Entry 5I6F (X-ray diffraction, 3.60 A resolution); this record covers chains A and B.

Chain A:
Molecule: Acetyl-CoA carboxylase-like protein
From: Chaetomium thermophilum (strain DSM 1495 / CBS 144.50 / IMI 039719)
Reference sequence: G0S3L5 (G0S3L5_CHATD); residues 1114-2264 here = UniProt positions 1114-2264
Sequence (1179 residues; numbered 1113 to 2335; 44 numbers in that range are skipped by the numbering (no residue carries them; nothing is unmodelled there); the number before each row is that of its first residue; X marks 27 residues of unknown identity (built as UNK)):
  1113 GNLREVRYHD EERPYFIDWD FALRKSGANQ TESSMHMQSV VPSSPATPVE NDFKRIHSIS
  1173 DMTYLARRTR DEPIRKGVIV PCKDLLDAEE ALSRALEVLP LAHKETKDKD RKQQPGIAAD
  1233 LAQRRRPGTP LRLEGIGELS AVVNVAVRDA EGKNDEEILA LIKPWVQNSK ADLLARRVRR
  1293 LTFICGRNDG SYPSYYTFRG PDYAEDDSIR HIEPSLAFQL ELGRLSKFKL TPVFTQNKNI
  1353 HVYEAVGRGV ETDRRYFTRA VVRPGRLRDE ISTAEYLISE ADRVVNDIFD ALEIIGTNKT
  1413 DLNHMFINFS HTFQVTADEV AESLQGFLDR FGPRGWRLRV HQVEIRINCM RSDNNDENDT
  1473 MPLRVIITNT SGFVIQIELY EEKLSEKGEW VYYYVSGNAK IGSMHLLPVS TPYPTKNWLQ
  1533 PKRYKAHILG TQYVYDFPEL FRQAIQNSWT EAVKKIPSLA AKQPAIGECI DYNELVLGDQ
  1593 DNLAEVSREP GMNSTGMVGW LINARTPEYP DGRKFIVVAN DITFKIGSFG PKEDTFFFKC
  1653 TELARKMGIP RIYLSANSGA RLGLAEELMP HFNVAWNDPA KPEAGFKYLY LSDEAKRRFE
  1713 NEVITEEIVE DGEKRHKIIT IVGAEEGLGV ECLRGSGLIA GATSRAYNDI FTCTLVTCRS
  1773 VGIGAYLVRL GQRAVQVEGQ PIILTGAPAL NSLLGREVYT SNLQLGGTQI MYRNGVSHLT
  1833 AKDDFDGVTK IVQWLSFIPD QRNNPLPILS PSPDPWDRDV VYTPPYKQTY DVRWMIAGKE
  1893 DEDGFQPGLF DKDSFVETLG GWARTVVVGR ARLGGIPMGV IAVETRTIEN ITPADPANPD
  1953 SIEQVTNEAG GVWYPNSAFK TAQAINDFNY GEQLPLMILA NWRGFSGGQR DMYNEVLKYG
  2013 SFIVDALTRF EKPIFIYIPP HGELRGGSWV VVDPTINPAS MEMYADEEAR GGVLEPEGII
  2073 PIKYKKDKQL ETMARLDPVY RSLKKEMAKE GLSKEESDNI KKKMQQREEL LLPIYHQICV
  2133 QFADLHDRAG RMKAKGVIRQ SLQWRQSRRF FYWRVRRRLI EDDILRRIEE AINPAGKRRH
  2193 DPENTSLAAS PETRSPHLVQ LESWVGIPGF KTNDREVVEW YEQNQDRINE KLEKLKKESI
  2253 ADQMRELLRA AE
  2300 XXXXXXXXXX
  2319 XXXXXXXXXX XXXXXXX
Disordered / not traced: 1113-1185, 1213-1252, 1380-1385, 1465-1468, 2188-2195, 2332-2335
Sequence notes: expression tag (1113)
From the paper describing this entry:
  - post-translational modification sites: Ser1170

Chain B:
Molecule: Acetyl-CoA carboxylase-like protein
From: Chaetomium thermophilum (strain DSM 1495 / CBS 144.50 / IMI 039719)
Reference sequence: G0S3L5 (G0S3L5_CHATD); numbering as in UniProt (aligned over 1114-2264)
Sequence (1179 residues; row label = number of the first residue in the row; note: 40 numbers in that range are skipped by the numbering (no residue carries them; nothing is unmodelled there); X marks 27 residues of unknown identity (built as UNK)):
  1113 GNLREVRYHD EERPYFIDWD FALRKSGANQ TESSMHMQSV VPSSPATPVE NDFKRIHSIS
  1173 DMTYLARRTR DEPIRKGVIV PCKDLLDAEE ALSRALEVLP LAHKETKDKD RKQQPGIAAD
  1233 LAQRRRPGTP LRLEGIGELS AVVNVAVRDA EGKNDEEILA LIKPWVQNSK ADLLARRVRR
  1293 LTFICGRNDG SYPSYYTFRG PDYAEDDSIR HIEPSLAFQL ELGRLSKFKL TPVFTQNKNI
  1353 HVYEAVGRGV ETDRRYFTRA VVRPGRLRDE ISTAEYLISE ADRVVNDIFD ALEIIGTNKT
  1413 DLNHMFINFS HTFQVTADEV AESLQGFLDR FGPRGWRLRV HQVEIRINCM RSDNNDENDT
  1473 MPLRVIITNT SGFVIQIELY EEKLSEKGEW VYYYVSGNAK IGSMHLLPVS TPYPTKNWLQ
  1533 PKRYKAHILG TQYVYDFPEL FRQAIQNSWT EAVKKIPSLA AKQPAIGECI DYNELVLGDQ
  1593 DNLAEVSREP GMNSTGMVGW LINARTPEYP DGRKFIVVAN DITFKIGSFG PKEDTFFFKC
  1653 TELARKMGIP RIYLSANSGA RLGLAEELMP HFNVAWNDPA KPEAGFKYLY LSDEAKRRFE
  1713 NEVITEEIVE DGEKRHKIIT IVGAEEGLGV ECLRGSGLIA GATSRAYNDI FTCTLVTCRS
  1773 VGIGAYLVRL GQRAVQVEGQ PIILTGAPAL NSLLGREVYT SNLQLGGTQI MYRNGVSHLT
  1833 AKDDFDGVTK IVQWLSFIPD QRNNPLPILS PSPDPWDRDV VYTPPYKQTY DVRWMIAGKE
  1893 DEDGFQPGLF DKDSFVETLG GWARTVVVGR ARLGGIPMGV IAVETRTIEN ITPADPANPD
  1953 SIEQVTNEAG GVWYPNSAFK TAQAINDFNY GEQLPLMILA NWRGFSGGQR DMYNEVLKYG
  2013 SFIVDALTRF EKPIFIYIPP HGELRGGSWV VVDPTINPAS MEMYADEEAR GGVLEPEGII
  2073 PIKYKKDKQL ETMARLDPVY RSLKKEMAKE GLSKEESDNI KKKMQQREEL LLPIYHQICV
  2133 QFADLHDRAG RMKAKGVIRQ SLQWRQSRRF FYWRVRRRLI EDDILRRIEE AINPAGKRRH
  2193 DPENTSLAAS PETRSPHLVQ LESWVGIPGF KTNDREVVEW YEQNQDRINE KLEKLKKESI
  2253 ADQMRELLRA AE
  2300 XXXXXXXXXX XX
  2317 XXXXXXXXXX XXXXX
Disordered / not traced: 1113-1185, 1213-1252, 1380-1385, 1465-1468, 2188-2195
Sequence notes: expression tag (1113)
From the paper describing this entry:
  - post-translational modification sites: Ser1170

How chain A and chain B interact:
Contacting residue pairs - 272 pairs, chain A then chain B:
  Thr1647(A) - Leu2199(B)
  Phe1650(A) - Thr2197(B)
  Glu1654(A) - Thr2197(B)
  Arg1673(A) - Val2065(B)
  Leu1674(A) - Leu2066(B)  hydrophobic
  Leu1674(A) - Ile2071(B)  hydrophobic
  Leu1674(A) - Lys2075(B)
  Leu1676(A) - Ile2071(B)  hydrophobic
  Leu1676(A) - Lys2075(B)
  Leu1676(A) - Tyr2076(B)  hydrophobic
  Leu1676(A) - Phe2134(B)  hydrophobic
  Leu1676(A) - His2138(B)
  Ala1677(A) - Phe2134(B)
  Ala1677(A) - His2138(B)  hydrogen bond (backbone-side chain)
  Met1681(A) - Tyr2076(B)
  Met1681(A) - Thr2084(B)
  Met1681(A) - Arg2087(B)  hydrogen bond (backbone-side chain)
  Pro1682(A) - Arg2087(B)
  His1683(A) - Arg2087(B)
  Phe1684(A) - Tyr2076(B)
  Phe1684(A) - Thr2084(B)
  Phe1684(A) - Arg2087(B)  hydrogen bond (backbone-side chain)
  Phe1684(A) - Leu2088(B)
  Phe1684(A) - Ile2130(B)  hydrophobic
  Val1686(A) - Leu2088(B)  hydrophobic
  Trp1688(A) - Leu2088(B)  hydrophobic
  Pro1694(A) - Leu2123(B)  hydrophobic
  Pro1694(A) - Ile2126(B)
  Phe1698(A) - Gln2129(B)
  Phe1698(A) - Ile2130(B)  hydrophobic
  Phe1698(A) - Gln2133(B)
  Leu1701(A) - Ile2130(B)
  Leu1701(A) - Gln2133(B)
  Leu1701(A) - Phe2134(B)
  Ile1730(A) - Leu2137(B)
  Ile1731(A) - Leu2137(B)
  Ile1731(A) - Arg2140(B)
  Thr1732(A) - Leu2137(B)
  Thr1732(A) - Arg2140(B)
  Thr1732(A) - Gly2142(B)
  Thr1732(A) - Arg2143(B)
  Ile1733(A) - Phe2134(B)
  Ile1733(A) - Leu2137(B)  hydrogen bond (backbone-backbone)
  Ile1733(A) - His2138(B)
  Ile1733(A) - Arg2143(B)
  Val1734(A) - Arg2143(B)  hydrogen bond (backbone-side chain)
  Gly1735(A) - Lys2147(B)
  Glu1738(A) - Lys2147(B)  salt bridge
  Leu1740(A) - Arg2143(B)
  Gly1741(A) - Val2065(B)
  Gly1741(A) - Arg2143(B)
  Val1742(A) - Trp2041(B)  hydrophobic
  Val1742(A) - Gly2063(B)
  Val1742(A) - Arg2143(B)
  Val1742(A) - Val2149(B)  hydrophobic
  Glu1743(A) - Arg2143(B)  salt bridge
  Glu1743(A) - Lys2147(B)
  Leu1745(A) - Gly2038(B)
  Leu1745(A) - Trp2041(B)
  Leu1745(A) - Gly2064(B)
  Leu1745(A) - Val2065(B)  hydrophobic
  Arg1746(A) - Asp2045(B)
  Arg1746(A) - Pro2046(B)
  Arg1746(A) - Thr2047(B)  hydrogen bond (backbone-side chain)
  Arg1746(A) - Gly2148(B)
  Arg1746(A) - Val2149(B)
  Arg1746(A) - Arg2151(B)
  Arg1746(A) - Leu2199(B)  hydrogen bond (side chain-backbone)
  Arg1746(A) - Ala2201(B)  hydrogen bond (side chain-backbone)
  Arg1746(A) - Ser2202(B)
  Gly1747(A) - Leu2199(B)
  Ser1748(A) - Val2042(B)
  Gly1749(A) - Val2042(B)
  Gly1749(A) - Thr2047(B)
  Gly1749(A) - Ile2048(B)
  Leu1750(A) - Thr2047(B)  hydrogen bond (backbone-side chain)
  Leu1750(A) - Ser2198(B)
  Ala1752(A) - Val2016(B)
  Ala1752(A) - Val2042(B)  hydrophobic
  Gly1753(A) - Val2016(B)
  Ser1756(A) - Val2016(B)
  Ser1756(A) - Asp2017(B)  hydrogen bond
  Ser1756(A) - Thr2020(B)
  Arg1757(A) - Thr2020(B)
  Arg1757(A) - Ile2048(B)  hydrogen bond (side chain-backbone)
  Asn1760(A) - Arg2021(B)
  Ala1777(A) - Leu2009(B)
  Tyr1778(A) - Phe1997(B)
  Tyr1778(A) - Leu2009(B)
  Tyr1778(A) - Gly2012(B)
  Tyr1778(A) - Ser2013(B)
  Arg1781(A) - Leu2009(B)
  Arg1781(A) - Lys2010(B)
  Arg1781(A) - Ser2013(B)
  Arg1781(A) - Phe2014(B)
  Leu1782(A) - Ser2013(B)
  Leu1782(A) - Val2016(B)  hydrophobic
  Ile1794(A) - Met2004(B)
  Ile1795(A) - Met2004(B)  hydrophobic
  Leu1796(A) - Phe1997(B)  hydrophobic
  Leu1796(A) - Met2004(B)
  Leu1796(A) - Leu2009(B)  hydrophobic
  Thr1797(A) - Phe1997(B)
  Thr1797(A) - Gly1999(B)
  Leu1802(A) - Gly1999(B)
  Leu1802(A) - Gly2000(B)
  Tyr1811(A) - Gly2000(B)
  Tyr1811(A) - Gln2001(B)  hydrogen bond (side chain-backbone)
  Gln1816(A) - Gln2001(B)  hydrogen bond (backbone-side chain)
  Leu1817(A) - Gly1999(B)
  Leu1817(A) - Gln2001(B)
  Leu1817(A) - Met2004(B)
  Ile1822(A) - Tyr2005(B)  hydrophobic
  Met1823(A) - Met2004(B)  hydrophobic
  Arg1825(A) - Tyr2005(B)  hydrogen bond
  Asn1826(A) - Met2004(B)  hydrogen bond (side chain-backbone)
  Asn1826(A) - Tyr2005(B)
  Asn1826(A) - Glu2007(B)
  Asn1826(A) - Lys2010(B)
  Gly1827(A) - Lys2010(B)
  Trp1914(A) - Glu2007(B)
  Trp1914(A) - Lys2010(B)
  Thr1944(A) - Tyr2005(B)
  Pro1945(A) - Tyr2005(B)
  Ala1946(A) - Gln2001(B)
  Asp1947(A) - Arg2002(B)  salt bridge
  Pro1948(A) - Gln2001(B)
  Phe1971(A) - Glu2007(B)
  Phe1971(A) - Lys2010(B)
  Phe1971(A) - Tyr2011(B)
  Phe1971(A) - Phe2014(B)  hydrophobic
  Phe1997(A) - Tyr1778(B)
  Phe1997(A) - Leu1796(B)  hydrophobic
  Phe1997(A) - Thr1797(B)
  Gly1999(A) - Thr1797(B)
  Gly1999(A) - Leu1802(B)
  Gly1999(A) - Leu1817(B)
  Gly2000(A) - Leu1802(B)
  Gly2000(A) - Tyr1811(B)
  Gln2001(A) - Tyr1811(B)  hydrogen bond (backbone-side chain)
  Gln2001(A) - Gln1816(B)
  Gln2001(A) - Leu1817(B)
  Gln2001(A) - Ala1946(B)  hydrogen bond (side chain-backbone)
  Gln2001(A) - Pro1948(B)
  Arg2002(A) - Asp1947(B)  salt bridge
  Met2004(A) - Ile1794(B)
  Met2004(A) - Ile1795(B)  hydrophobic
  Met2004(A) - Leu1796(B)
  Met2004(A) - Leu1817(B)
  Met2004(A) - Met1823(B)  hydrophobic
  Met2004(A) - Asn1826(B)  hydrogen bond (backbone-side chain)
  Tyr2005(A) - Ile1822(B)
  Tyr2005(A) - Arg1825(B)  hydrogen bond
  Tyr2005(A) - Asn1826(B)
  Tyr2005(A) - Asn1942(B)
  Tyr2005(A) - Thr1944(B)
  Tyr2005(A) - Pro1945(B)
  Glu2007(A) - Asn1826(B)
  Glu2007(A) - Trp1914(B)
  Glu2007(A) - Phe1971(B)
  Leu2009(A) - Ala1777(B)
  Leu2009(A) - Tyr1778(B)
  Leu2009(A) - Arg1781(B)
  Leu2009(A) - Leu1796(B)  hydrophobic
  Leu2009(A) - Val1828(B)  hydrophobic
  Lys2010(A) - Arg1781(B)
  Lys2010(A) - Asn1826(B)
  Lys2010(A) - Gly1827(B)  hydrogen bond (side chain-backbone)
  Lys2010(A) - Trp1914(B)
  Lys2010(A) - Phe1971(B)
  Tyr2011(A) - Phe1971(B)
  Tyr2011(A) - Tyr2011(B)  hydrogen bond
  Gly2012(A) - Tyr1778(B)
  Ser2013(A) - Arg1781(B)
  Ser2013(A) - Leu1782(B)
  Phe2014(A) - Arg1781(B)
  Phe2014(A) - Phe1971(B)  hydrophobic
  Val2016(A) - Ala1752(B)
  Val2016(A) - Gly1753(B)
  Val2016(A) - Ser1756(B)
  Val2016(A) - Leu1782(B)  hydrophobic
  Asp2017(A) - Ser1756(B)  hydrogen bond
  Thr2020(A) - Ser1756(B)
  Thr2020(A) - Arg1757(B)
  Arg2021(A) - Asn1760(B)
  Arg2021(A) - Arg2021(B)
  Gly2038(A) - Leu1745(B)
  Trp2041(A) - Val1742(B)  hydrophobic
  Trp2041(A) - Leu1745(B)
  Val2042(A) - Ser1748(B)
  Val2042(A) - Gly1749(B)
  Val2042(A) - Ala1752(B)  hydrophobic
  Val2042(A) - Ile1775(B)  hydrophobic
  Asp2045(A) - Arg1746(B)
  Asp2045(A) - Gly1749(B)
  Pro2046(A) - Arg1746(B)
  Thr2047(A) - Arg1746(B)  hydrogen bond (side chain-backbone)
  Thr2047(A) - Gly1749(B)
  Thr2047(A) - Leu1750(B)  hydrogen bond (side chain-backbone)
  Ile2048(A) - Gly1749(B)
  Ile2048(A) - Arg1757(B)  hydrogen bond (backbone-side chain)
  Gly2063(A) - Val1742(B)
  Gly2064(A) - Leu1745(B)
  Val2065(A) - Arg1673(B)
  Val2065(A) - Leu1674(B)  hydrophobic
  Val2065(A) - Gly1741(B)
  Val2065(A) - Leu1745(B)  hydrophobic
  Leu2066(A) - Leu1674(B)  hydrophobic
  Ile2071(A) - Leu1674(B)  hydrophobic
  Ile2071(A) - Leu1676(B)  hydrophobic
  Tyr2076(A) - Leu1676(B)  hydrophobic
  Tyr2076(A) - Met1681(B)
  Tyr2076(A) - Phe1684(B)
  Thr2084(A) - Phe1684(B)
  Arg2087(A) - Met1681(B)  hydrogen bond (side chain-backbone)
  Arg2087(A) - Pro1682(B)
  Arg2087(A) - His1683(B)
  Arg2087(A) - Phe1684(B)  hydrogen bond (side chain-backbone)
  Leu2088(A) - Phe1684(B)
  Leu2088(A) - Val1686(B)  hydrophobic
  Leu2088(A) - Trp1688(B)  hydrophobic
  Leu2123(A) - Pro1694(B)  hydrophobic
  Ile2130(A) - Phe1698(B)  hydrophobic
  Gln2133(A) - Phe1698(B)
  Gln2133(A) - Leu1701(B)
  Phe2134(A) - Leu1676(B)  hydrophobic
  Phe2134(A) - Ala1677(B)
  Phe2134(A) - Met1681(B)  hydrophobic
  Phe2134(A) - Leu1701(B)
  Phe2134(A) - Ile1733(B)
  Leu2137(A) - Leu1701(B)  hydrophobic
  Leu2137(A) - Ile1730(B)
  Leu2137(A) - Ile1731(B)
  Leu2137(A) - Thr1732(B)
  Leu2137(A) - Ile1733(B)  hydrogen bond (backbone-backbone)
  His2138(A) - Leu1676(B)
  His2138(A) - Ala1677(B)  hydrogen bond (side chain-backbone)
  His2138(A) - Ile1733(B)
  Arg2140(A) - Ile1731(B)
  Arg2140(A) - Thr1732(B)
  Gly2142(A) - Thr1732(B)
  Arg2143(A) - Thr1732(B)
  Arg2143(A) - Ile1733(B)
  Arg2143(A) - Val1734(B)  hydrogen bond (side chain-backbone)
  Arg2143(A) - Leu1740(B)
  Arg2143(A) - Gly1741(B)
  Arg2143(A) - Val1742(B)
  Arg2143(A) - Glu1743(B)  salt bridge
  Lys2147(A) - Gly1735(B)
  Lys2147(A) - Glu1738(B)  salt bridge
  Lys2147(A) - Glu1743(B)
  Gly2148(A) - Arg1746(B)
  Val2149(A) - Val1742(B)  hydrophobic
  Val2149(A) - Arg1746(B)
  Arg2151(A) - Arg1746(B)
  Ala2187(A) - Ala2187(B)
  Thr2197(A) - Phe1650(B)
  Thr2197(A) - Lys1651(B)
  Thr2197(A) - Glu1654(B)
  Ser2198(A) - Leu1750(B)
  Leu2199(A) - Thr1647(B)
  Leu2199(A) - Arg1746(B)  hydrogen bond (backbone-side chain)
  Leu2199(A) - Gly1747(B)
  Leu2199(A) - Leu1750(B)  hydrophobic
  Ala2201(A) - Arg1746(B)  hydrogen bond (backbone-side chain)
  Ser2202(A) - Arg1746(B)
  Ile2252(A) - Leu2259(B)
  Gln2255(A) - Leu2259(B)
  Met2256(A) - Leu2260(B)  hydrophobic
  Leu2259(A) - Ile2252(B)
  Leu2259(A) - Gln2255(B)
  Leu2259(A) - Met2256(B)
Interface residues without a listed pair, chain A (150 interface residues in all): Lys1651, Ala1672, Gly1675, Leu1680, Asn1685, Glu1695, Gly1697, Ile1716, Ala1736, Cys1744, Ile1775, Gln1821, Val1828, Asn1942, Asn1950, Ser1953, Gln1956, Gln1975, Val2008, Leu2036, Val2043, Lys2075, Asp2089, Arg2119, Ile2126, Gln2129, Met2144, Ala2146, Asn2196, Ala2200, Ala2262
Interface residues without a listed pair, chain B (150 interface residues in all): Ala1672, Gly1675, Leu1680, Asn1685, Glu1695, Gly1697, Ile1716, Ala1736, Cys1744, Asn1950, Ser1953, Gln1956, Gln1975, Val2008, Leu2036, Ile2074, Arg2119, Met2144, Ala2146, Asn2196, Ala2253, Arg2257, Ala2263

Summary:
The chain A/chain B interface involves 150 residues from each chain, with 32 hydrogen bonds and 6 salt
bridges. Among the polar pairs are Glu1738(A)-Lys2147(B), Glu1743(A)-Arg2143(B) and Asp1947(A)-Arg2002(B). The
paper reports modification sites Ser1170(A) and Ser1170(B).
Both chains are Acetyl-CoA carboxylase-like protein (Chaetomium thermophilum (strain DSM 1495 / CBS 144.50 /
IMI 039719)). Entry 5I6F (Crystal structure of C-terminal variant 1 of Chaetomium thermophilum acetyl-CoA
carboxylase) was determined by X-ray diffraction together with 5I6E, 5I6G, 5I6H, 5I6I and 5I87 from the same
study.
